9EWC - chains A and G of the 4 polymer chains in the assembly; structure by X-ray diffraction, 3.67 A resolution.

== Chain A ==
Name: DNA polymerase lambda
From: Homo sapiens
Notes: EC 2.7.7.7, 4.2.99.-
Reference sequence: Q9UGP5 (DPOLL_HUMAN); residue numbers follow UniProt; this construct covers 242-462, 472-575
Sequence (330 residues; each row starts with the number of its first residue; note: 5 numbers in that range are skipped by the numbering (no residue carries them; nothing is unmodelled there)):
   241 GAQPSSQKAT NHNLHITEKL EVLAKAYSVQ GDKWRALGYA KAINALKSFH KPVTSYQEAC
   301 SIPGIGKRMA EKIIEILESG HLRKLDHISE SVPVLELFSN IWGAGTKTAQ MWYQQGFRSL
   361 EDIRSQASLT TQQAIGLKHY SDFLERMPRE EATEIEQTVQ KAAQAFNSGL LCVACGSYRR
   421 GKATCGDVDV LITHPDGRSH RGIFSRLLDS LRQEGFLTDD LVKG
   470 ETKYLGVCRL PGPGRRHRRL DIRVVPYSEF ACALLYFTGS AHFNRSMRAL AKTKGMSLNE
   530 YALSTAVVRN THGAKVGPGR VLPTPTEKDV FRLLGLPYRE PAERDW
Disordered / not traced: 241-249, 304, 539-542
Differences from the reference sequence: expression tag (241); linker (463-464, 470-471); engineered mutation Arg-492 (Ile in Q9UGP5), Asn-528 (Ser in Q9UGP5), Tyr-530 (His in Q9UGP5); conflict Ala-543 (Cys in Q9UGP5)
Metal / ion sites: Na+ near Ser-339 (its only coordinating residue here); Ca2+ near Asp-427 (its only coordinating residue here)
From the paper describing this entry:
  - contacts within the chain: Arg-492/Tyr-530
  - conformationally variable residues: Asp-429
  - binding site for DNA template strand: Tyr-530

== Chain G ==
Molecule: DNA primer strand upstream
Sequence (6 nucleotides; row label = number of the first residue in the row):
     1 CAGTAC

== Interface between chain A and chain G ==
Residue-residue contacts (17; chain A residue first):
  Trp-342(A) with DA5(G), phosphate contact; DC6(G), phosphate contact
  Gly-343(A) with DT4(G), phosphate contact; DA5(G), hydrogen bond to the phosphate
  Ala-344(A) with DT4(G), phosphate contact; DA5(G), phosphate contact
  Gly-345(A) with DT4(G), hydrogen bond to the phosphate
  Thr-346(A) with DT4(G), hydrogen bond to the phosphate
  Lys-347(A) with DG3(G), salt bridge to the phosphate; DT4(G), hydrogen bond to the phosphate
  Thr-348(A) with DG3(G), phosphate contact; DT4(G), hydrogen bond to the phosphate
  Asp-429(A) with DC6(G), phosphate contact
  Arg-488(A) with DC6(G), salt bridge to the phosphate
  Asp-490(A) with DC6(G), sugar contact
  Tyr-505(A) with DC6(G), hydrogen bond to the base
  Phe-506(A) with DC6(G), phosphate contact
Interface residues without a listed pair, chain A (13 interface residues in all): Ile-341

== In short ==
13 residues of chain A and 4 residues of chain G are in contact, with 6 hydrogen bonds and 2 salt bridges.
Polar pairs include Tyr-505(A)/DC6(G), Gly-343(A)/DA5(G) and Gly-345(A)/DT4(G). From the paper: a binding site
for DNA template strand at Tyr-530(A); conformational variability at Asp-429(A).
Here chain A is DNA polymerase lambda (Homo sapiens) and chain G is DNA primer strand upstream. Entry 9EWC
(DNA Polymerase Lambda I493R 528-530 NEY, TTP:At Ca2+ Ground State Ternary Complex) was determined by X-ray
diffraction, deposited together with 9EWB, 9EWD, 9EWE and 9EWG.
